6DVC - chains D and E of the 9 polymer chains in the assembly; structure by X-ray diffraction, 3.30 A resolution.

# Chain D
Protein: DNA-directed RNA polymerase subunit beta'
Organism: Mycobacterium tuberculosis (strain ATCC 25618 / H37Rv)
Notes: EC 2.7.7.6
UniProt: P9WGY7 (RPOC_MYCTU); residues 1-1316 here = UniProt positions 1-1316
Amino-acid sequence (1316 residues; numbered 1 to 1316; the number before each row is that of its first residue):
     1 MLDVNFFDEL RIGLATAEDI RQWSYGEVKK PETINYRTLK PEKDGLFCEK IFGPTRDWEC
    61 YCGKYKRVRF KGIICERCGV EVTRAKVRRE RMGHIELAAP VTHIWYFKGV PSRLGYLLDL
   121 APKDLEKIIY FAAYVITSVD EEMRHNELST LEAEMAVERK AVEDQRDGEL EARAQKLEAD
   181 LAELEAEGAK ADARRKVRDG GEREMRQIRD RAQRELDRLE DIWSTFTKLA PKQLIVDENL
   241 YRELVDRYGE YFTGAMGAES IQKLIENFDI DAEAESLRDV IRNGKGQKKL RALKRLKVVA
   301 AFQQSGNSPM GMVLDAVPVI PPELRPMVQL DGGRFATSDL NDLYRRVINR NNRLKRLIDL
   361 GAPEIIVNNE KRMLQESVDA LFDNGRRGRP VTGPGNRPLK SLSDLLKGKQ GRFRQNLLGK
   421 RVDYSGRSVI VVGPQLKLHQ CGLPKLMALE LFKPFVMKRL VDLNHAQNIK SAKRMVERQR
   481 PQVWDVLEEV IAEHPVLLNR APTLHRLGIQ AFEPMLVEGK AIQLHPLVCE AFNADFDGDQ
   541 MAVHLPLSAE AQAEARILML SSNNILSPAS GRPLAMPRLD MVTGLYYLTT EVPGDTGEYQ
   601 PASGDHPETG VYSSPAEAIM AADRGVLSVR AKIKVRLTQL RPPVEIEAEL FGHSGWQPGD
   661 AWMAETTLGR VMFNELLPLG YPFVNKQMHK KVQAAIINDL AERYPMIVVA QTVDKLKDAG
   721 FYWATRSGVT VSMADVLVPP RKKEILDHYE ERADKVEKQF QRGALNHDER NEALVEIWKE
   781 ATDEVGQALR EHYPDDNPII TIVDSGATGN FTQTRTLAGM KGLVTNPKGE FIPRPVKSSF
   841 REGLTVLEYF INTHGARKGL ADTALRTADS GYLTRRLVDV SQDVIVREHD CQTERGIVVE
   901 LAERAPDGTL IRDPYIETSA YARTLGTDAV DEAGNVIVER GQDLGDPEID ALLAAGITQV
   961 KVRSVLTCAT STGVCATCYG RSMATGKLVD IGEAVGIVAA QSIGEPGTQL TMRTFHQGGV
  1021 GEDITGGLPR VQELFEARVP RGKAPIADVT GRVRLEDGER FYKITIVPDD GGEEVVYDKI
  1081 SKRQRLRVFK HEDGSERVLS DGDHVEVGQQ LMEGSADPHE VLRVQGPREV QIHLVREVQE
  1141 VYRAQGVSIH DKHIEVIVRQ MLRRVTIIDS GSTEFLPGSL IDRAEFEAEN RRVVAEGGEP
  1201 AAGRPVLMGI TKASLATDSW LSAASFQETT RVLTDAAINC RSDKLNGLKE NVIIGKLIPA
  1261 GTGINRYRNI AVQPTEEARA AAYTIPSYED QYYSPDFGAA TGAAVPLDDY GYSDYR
Unresolved in the structure: 1-2, 421, 1012-1025, 1282-1316
Swiss-Prot annotation at these positions:
  - binding site (Zn(2+)): Cys-60, Cys-62, Cys-75, Cys-78, Cys-891, Cys-968, Cys-975, Cys-978
  - binding site (Mg(2+)): Asp-535, Asp-537, Asp-539
Ion coordination: Zn2+ site 1: Cys-60, Cys-62, Cys-75, Cys-78; Zn2+ site 2: Cys-891, Cys-968, Cys-975, Cys-978

# Chain E
Protein: DNA-directed RNA polymerase subunit omega
Organism: Mycobacterium tuberculosis (strain ATCC 25618 / H37Rv)
Notes: EC 2.7.7.6
UniProt: P9WGY5 (RPOZ_MYCTU); residue numbers follow UniProt; this construct covers 1-110
Amino-acid sequence (110 residues; row label = number of the first residue in the row):
     1 MSISQSDASL AAVPAVDQFD PSSGASGGYD TPLGITNPPI DELLDRVSSK YALVIYAAKR
    61 ARQINDYYNQ LGEGILEYVG PLVEPGLQEK PLSIALREIH ADLLEHTEGE
Unresolved in the structure: 1-27, 109-110

# Chain D / chain E interface
Residue-residue contacts (72):
  His-439(D) with Leu-33(E), hydrogen bond (side chain-backbone); Ile-35(E); Thr-36(E)
  Arg-459(D) with Gln-88(E)
  Glu-489(D) with Gln-88(E)
  Val-490(D) with Lys-90(E), hydrogen bond (backbone-side chain)
  Ala-492(D) with Lys-90(E)
  Glu-493(D) with Gly-34(E); Ser-93(E), hydrogen bond
  Pro-495(D) with Ile-35(E), hydrophobic
  Glu-513(D) with Gly-34(E); Ile-35(E), hydrogen bond (side chain-backbone)
  Ala-549(D) with Ala-58(E)
  Glu-550(D) with Val-54(E); Ala-58(E); Arg-62(E), salt bridge
  Gln-552(D) with Leu-92(E)
  Ala-553(D) with Val-54(E), hydrophobic; Leu-92(E)
  Glu-554(D) with Val-54(E)
  Arg-556(D) with Ile-35(E), hydrogen bond (side chain-backbone); Asn-37(E), hydrogen bond (side chain-backbone); Leu-96(E)
  Ile-557(D) with Ile-40(E), hydrophobic; Leu-53(E), hydrophobic; Val-54(E), hydrophobic
  Leu-558(D) with Lys-50(E)
  Leu-560(D) with Ile-35(E), hydrophobic
  Asn-563(D) with Ile-40(E); Lys-50(E)
  Pro-705(D) with Asp-41(E)
  Met-706(D) with Ile-40(E), hydrophobic; Asp-41(E), hydrogen bond (backbone-side chain)
  Ile-707(D) with Tyr-29(E), hydrophobic; Pro-32(E), hydrophobic; Asp-41(E), hydrogen bond (backbone-side chain)
  Val-708(D) with Gly-28(E); Tyr-29(E), hydrophobic
  Gln-711(D) with Asp-30(E), hydrogen bond (side chain-backbone); Thr-31(E)
  Lys-715(D) with Asp-30(E), salt bridge
  Lys-987(D) with Leu-44(E)
  Asp-990(D) with Ser-49(E); Lys-50(E); Tyr-51(E)
  Glu-993(D) with Tyr-51(E), hydrogen bond
  Gly-1261(D) with Tyr-51(E)
  Thr-1262(D) with Tyr-51(E)
  Tyr-1267(D) with Ser-49(E), hydrogen bond; Tyr-51(E), hydrophobic; Ala-52(E), hydrophobic; Ile-55(E)
  Arg-1268(D) with Ile-55(E); Lys-59(E), hydrogen bond (backbone-side chain)
  Asn-1269(D) with Thr-107(E)
  Ile-1270(D) with Tyr-56(E), hydrophobic; Lys-59(E), hydrogen bond (backbone-side chain); Thr-107(E)
  Ala-1271(D) with His-106(E); Thr-107(E), hydrogen bond (backbone-backbone)
  Val-1272(D) with Tyr-56(E), hydrophobic; Lys-59(E); Arg-60(E); Gln-63(E), hydrogen bond (backbone-side chain); Glu-105(E)
  Gln-1273(D) with Leu-104(E); Glu-105(E), hydrogen bond (backbone-backbone)
  Pro-1274(D) with Val-79(E), hydrophobic; Leu-82(E), hydrophobic; Leu-103(E); Leu-104(E), hydrophobic
  Thr-1275(D) with Leu-103(E), hydrogen bond (backbone-backbone)
Interface residues without a listed pair, chain D (42 interface residues in all): Lys-437, Ser-548, Ile-991, Arg-1266
Interface residues without a listed pair, chain E (43 interface residues in all): Pro-39, Ser-48, Ala-61, Asp-102, Glu-108

# In short
The interface between chain D and chain E involves 42 residues on one side and 43 on the other, with 17
hydrogen bonds and 2 salt bridges. Polar contacts include Glu-550(D)/Arg-62(E), Lys-715(D)/Asp-30(E) and
His-439(D)/Leu-33(E).
Chain D is DNA-directed RNA polymerase subunit beta' and chain E is DNA-directed RNA polymerase subunit omega,
both from Mycobacterium tuberculosis (strain ATCC 25618 / H37Rv); the structure, Crystal structure of
Mycobacterium tuberculosis transcription initiation complex(ECF sigma factor L) containing 5nt RNA with 6nt
..., was determined by X-ray diffraction, deposited together with 6DV9, 6DVB, 6DVD and 6DVE.
